PDB entry 1DO3 | X-ray diffraction, 1.55 A resolution | chain A

# Chain A
Name: Myoglobin
From: Physeter catodon
UniProt: P02185 (MYG_PHYCA); residues 1-153 here = UniProt positions 1-153
Amino-acid sequence (154 residues; numbered 0 to 153; the number before each row is that of its first residue; numbering starts at 0):
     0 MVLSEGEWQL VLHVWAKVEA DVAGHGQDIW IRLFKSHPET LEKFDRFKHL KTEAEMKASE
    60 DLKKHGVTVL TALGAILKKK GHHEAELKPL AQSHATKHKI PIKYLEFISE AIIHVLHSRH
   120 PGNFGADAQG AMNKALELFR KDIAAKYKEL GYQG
Unresolved in the structure: 0
Modified residues: M0 (N-formylmethionine; FME)
Differences from the reference sequence: modified residue (0); engineered mutation W29 (Leu in P02185), N122 (Asp in P02185)
Ion coordination: heme Fe near H93 (its only coordinating residue here)
Small-molecule neighbours:
  - carbon monoxide (CMO): L89, H93, L104, F138, I142, Y146
  - heme (HEM): W29, L32, T39, K42, F43, R45, H64, T67, V68, A71, L72, L89, S92, H93, H97, I99, Y103, L104, I107, I111, F138

# Summary
Ligands of chain A: heme and carbon monoxide.
Chain A is Myoglobin (Physeter catodon); the structure, Carbonmonoxy-myoglobin (mutant L29W) after photolysis
at T>180K, was determined by X-ray diffraction (same publication as 1DO1, 1DO4 and 1DO7).
